Entry 8RRH (electron microscopy, 16.30 A resolution (very low resolution: no residue pairs are listed; an interface is given only as per-side residue counts)); this record covers chains E and F of the 11 polymer chains in the assembly.

Chain E:
Protein: Prohibitin 1
Source organism: Homo sapiens
UniProtKB: P35232 (PHB1_HUMAN); residues 1143-1414 here correspond to UniProt positions 1-272 (UniProt number = residue number - 1142)
Amino-acid sequence (272 residues; numbered 1143 to 1414; the number before each row is that of its first residue):
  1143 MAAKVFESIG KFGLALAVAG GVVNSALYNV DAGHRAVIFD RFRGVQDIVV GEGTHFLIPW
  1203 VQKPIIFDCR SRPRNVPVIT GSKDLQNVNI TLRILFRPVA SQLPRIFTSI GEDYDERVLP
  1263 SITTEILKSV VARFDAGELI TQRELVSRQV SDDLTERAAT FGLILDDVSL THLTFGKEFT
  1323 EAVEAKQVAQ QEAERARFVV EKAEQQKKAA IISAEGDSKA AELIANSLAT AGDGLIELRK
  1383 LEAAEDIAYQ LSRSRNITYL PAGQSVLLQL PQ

Chain F:
Protein: Prohibitin-2
Source organism: Homo sapiens
UniProtKB: Q99623 (PHB2_HUMAN); residues 1415-1713 here correspond to UniProt positions 1-299 (UniProt number = residue number - 1414)
Amino-acid sequence (299 residues; each row starts with the number of its first residue):
  1415 MAQNLKDLAG RLPAGPRGMG TALKLLLGAG AVAYGVRESV FTVEGGHRAI FFNRIGGVQQ
  1475 DTILAEGLHF RIPWFQYPII YDIRARPRKI SSPTGSKDLQ MVNISLRVLS RPNAQELPSM
  1535 YQRLGLDYEE RVLPSIVNEV LKSVVAKFNA SQLITQRAQV SLLIRRELTE RAKDFSLILD
  1595 DVAITELSFS REYTAAVEAK QVAQQEAQRA QFLVEKAKQE QRQKIVQAEG EAEAAKMLGE
  1655 ALSKNPGYIK LRKIRAAQNI SKTIATSQNR IYLTADNLVL NLQDESFTRG SDSLIKGKK

Interface between chain E and chain F:
At this resolution (16 A) residue pairs are not listed: 21 residues of chain E and 21 of chain F lie at the interface.

In short:
Chain E and chain F each contribute 21 residues to their interface.
Chain E is Prohibitin 1 and chain F is Prohibitin-2, both from Homo sapiens; the structure, The human
prohibitin complex, was determined by electron microscopy.
